4C5Q - chains A and B of the 4 polymer chains in the assembly; structure by X-ray diffraction, 2.20 A resolution.

# Chain A (and B)
Molecule: Phosphoprotein
Organism: Measles virus
Notes: fragment: tetramerization domain, residues 304-375; chain B of this document is another copy of the same molecule, construct and numbering; everything in this record applies to it too
UniProt: P35974 (PHOSP_MEASA); residues 304-375 here = UniProt positions 304-375
Amino-acid sequence (79 residues; row label = number of the first residue in the row):
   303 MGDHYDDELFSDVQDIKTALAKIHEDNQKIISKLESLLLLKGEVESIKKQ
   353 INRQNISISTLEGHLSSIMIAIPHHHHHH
Disordered / not traced: 303-305, 362-381 (chain B: 303-305, 361-381)
Construct notes: expression tag (303, 376-381); engineered mutation H306 (Tyr in P35974)

# Interface between chain A and chain B
Pairs across the interface (47; chain A residue first):
  H306(A) - H306(B)
  D308(A) - H306(B)  salt bridge
  D308(A) - Y307(B)
  E310(A) - Y307(B)
  L311(A) - Y307(B)
  L311(A) - L311(B)  hydrophobic
  D314(A) - Y307(B)  hydrogen bond
  D314(A) - V315(B)
  D314(A) - K319(B)  salt bridge
  D317(A) - K319(B)  salt bridge
  I318(A) - I318(B)  hydrophobic
  I318(A) - L322(B)  hydrophobic
  L322(A) - L322(B)  hydrophobic
  K324(A) - H326(B)
  I325(A) - L322(B)  hydrophobic
  I325(A) - I325(B)  hydrophobic
  I325(A) - N329(B)
  D328(A) - Q330(B)  hydrogen bond
  D328(A) - I333(B)
  N329(A) - N329(B)
  I332(A) - I332(B)  hydrophobic
  I332(A) - I333(B)  hydrophobic
  I332(A) - L336(B)  hydrophobic
  K335(A) - L336(B)
  K335(A) - E337(B)  salt bridge
  K335(A) - L340(B)
  L336(A) - L336(B)  hydrophobic
  S338(A) - L340(B)
  S338(A) - K343(B)  hydrogen bond (backbone-side chain)
  L339(A) - L336(B)  hydrophobic
  L339(A) - L339(B)
  L339(A) - L340(B)  hydrophobic
  L342(A) - L342(B)  hydrophobic
  L342(A) - V346(B)  hydrophobic
  E345(A) - V346(B)
  E345(A) - K350(B)  salt bridge
  S348(A) - K350(B)
  I349(A) - V346(B)  hydrophobic
  I349(A) - I349(B)  hydrophobic
  I349(A) - I353(B)  hydrophobic
  Q352(A) - K350(B)
  Q352(A) - I353(B)
  Q352(A) - N354(B)  hydrogen bond
  I353(A) - I353(B)  hydrophobic
  Q356(A) - I353(B)
  Q356(A) - Q356(B)  hydrogen bond
  Q356(A) - N357(B)
Interface residues without a listed pair, chain A (28 interface residues in all): A321, K331, L341, V346
Interface residues without a listed pair, chain B (27 interface residues in all): Q316

# Overview
28 residues of chain A and 27 residues of chain B are in contact; the contacts include 5 hydrogen bonds and 5
salt bridges. Polar pairs include D308(A)-H306(B), D314(A)-K319(B) and D317(A)-K319(B).
Chain A and chain B are both Phosphoprotein (Measles virus); the structure, measles virus phosphoprotein
tetramerization domain, was determined by X-ray diffraction, deposited together with 4BHV.
